PDB entry 2M3O | solution NMR | chains W and P

[Chain W]
Molecule: E3 ubiquitin-protein ligase NEDD4
Organism: Homo sapiens
Notes: fragment: third WW domain
UniProt: P46934 (NEDD4_HUMAN); residues 419-458 here correspond to UniProt positions 838-877 (UniProt number = residue number + 419)
Chain sequence (43 residues; each row starts with the number of its first residue):
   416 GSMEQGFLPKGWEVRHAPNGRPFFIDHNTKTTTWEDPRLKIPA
Construct notes: expression tag (416-418)

[Chain P]
Molecule: Amiloride-sensitive sodium channel subunit alpha
Notes: fragment: alpha ENaC PY peptide
UniProt: P37088 (SCNNA_HUMAN); residue numbers follow UniProt; this construct covers 638-648
Chain sequence (11 residues; numbered 638 to 648; the number before each row is that of its first residue):
   638 TAPPPAYATLG
Swiss-Prot annotation at these positions:
  - motif: P640 to Y644 (PY motif)
  - mutagenesis: Y644 (Y644A: Prevents ubiquitination by NEDD4L)

[Chain W / chain P interface]
Contacting residue pairs (11):
  R430(W) - L647(P)
  F438(W) - P641(P)
  F438(W) - P642(P)
  I440(W) - Y644(P)
  I440(W) - L647(P)
  H442(W) - Y644(P)
  K445(W) - Y644(P)
  T447(W) - P641(P)
  T447(W) - P642(P)
  W449(W) - A639(P)
  W449(W) - P641(P)
Other interface residues (no listed pair), chain P (6 interface residues in all): P640

[Summary]
The interface between chain W and chain P involves 7 residues on one side and 6 on the other. UniProt lists
one mutagenesis site on chain P.
Chain W is E3 ubiquitin-protein ligase NEDD4 (Homo sapiens) and chain P is Amiloride-sensitive sodium channel
subunit alpha; the structure, Structure and dynamics of a human Nedd4 WW domain-ENaC complex, was determined
by solution NMR.
